PDB entry 5CPU | X-ray diffraction, 1.64 A resolution | chains A and B of the 5 polymer chains in the assembly

[Chain A (and B)]
Molecule: VP1
From: Murine polyomavirus
Notes: chain B of this document is another copy of the same molecule, construct and numbering; everything in this record applies to it too
UniProt: Q76TX8 (Q76TX8_9POLY); residues 33-316 here correspond to UniProt positions 34-317 (UniProt number = residue number + 1)
Amino-acid sequence (284 residues; numbered 33 to 316; the number before each row is that of its first residue):
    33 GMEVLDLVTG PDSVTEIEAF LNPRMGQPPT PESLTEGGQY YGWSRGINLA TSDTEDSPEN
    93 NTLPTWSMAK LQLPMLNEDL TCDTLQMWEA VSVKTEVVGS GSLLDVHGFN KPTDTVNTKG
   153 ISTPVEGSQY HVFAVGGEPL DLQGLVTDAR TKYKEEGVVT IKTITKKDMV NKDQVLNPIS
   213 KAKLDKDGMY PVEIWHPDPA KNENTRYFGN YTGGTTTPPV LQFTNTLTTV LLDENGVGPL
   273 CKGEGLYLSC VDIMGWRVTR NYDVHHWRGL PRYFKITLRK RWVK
Disordered / not traced: 110-114 (chain B: 110-115)
From the paper describing this entry:
  - mutagenesis - E91Q: increased binding to Neu5Acc

[Interface between chain A and chain B]
Residue-residue contacts (109):
  E50(A) - A232(B)
  F52(A) - L208(B)
  F52(A) - P210(B)  hydrophobic
  F52(A) - P231(B)  hydrophobic
  F52(A) - A232(B)  hydrophobic
  N54(A) - V207(B)
  N54(A) - L208(B)  hydrogen bond (side chain-backbone)
  P55(A) - V207(B)  hydrophobic
  P61(A) - N203(B)  hydrogen bond (backbone-side chain)
  P63(A) - N203(B)
  E64(A) - N203(B)
  E64(A) - K204(B)  salt bridge
  L66(A) - R182(B)
  L66(A) - M201(B)
  L66(A) - N203(B)
  G70(A) - N203(B)  hydrogen bond (backbone-side chain)
  Q71(A) - R182(B)
  Q71(A) - Q206(B)  hydrogen bond (backbone-side chain)
  Y73(A) - N203(B)
  Y73(A) - Q206(B)  hydrogen bond (backbone-side chain)
  Y73(A) - V207(B)  hydrophobic
  G74(A) - V207(B)
  W75(A) - T179(B)
  W75(A) - Q206(B)
  E128(A) - P231(B)
  E128(A) - Y239(B)  hydrogen bond
  V130(A) - L177(B)
  V130(A) - P231(B)  hydrophobic
  G131(A) - H228(B)
  S132(A) - Y243(B)
  G133(A) - Y162(B)
  G133(A) - V224(B)
  G133(A) - E225(B)
  G133(A) - H228(B)
  S134(A) - L177(B)
  S134(A) - T179(B)  hydrogen bond (backbone-side chain)
  S134(A) - E225(B)
  S134(A) - H228(B)
  L135(A) - Y243(B)
  L136(A) - Y162(B)  hydrophobic
  L136(A) - V224(B)  hydrophobic
  L136(A) - E225(B)
  L136(A) - Y243(B)  hydrophobic
  L136(A) - W299(B)
  D137(A) - T179(B)
  D137(A) - E225(B)
  V138(A) - I79(B)  hydrophobic
  V138(A) - L81(B)
  V138(A) - W288(B)  hydrophobic
  V138(A) - W299(B)  hydrophobic
  H139(A) - N80(B)
  H139(A) - L81(B)
  H139(A) - A82(B)  hydrogen bond (backbone-backbone)
  H139(A) - D88(B)  salt bridge
  H139(A) - P90(B)
  H139(A) - L95(B)
  H139(A) - T183(B)
  H139(A) - E225(B)  salt bridge
  G140(A) - A82(B)
  F141(A) - A82(B)
  F141(A) - T83(B)
  F141(A) - S84(B)
  F141(A) - D85(B)
  T145(A) - T247(B)
  T145(A) - H297(B)
  D146(A) - D295(B)
  K151(A) - Y294(B)
  G152(A) - L81(B)
  G152(A) - Y294(B)
  G152(A) - D295(B)
  I153(A) - L81(B)  hydrophobic
  I153(A) - W288(B)  hydrophobic
  I153(A) - H297(B)
  S154(A) - L81(B)
  P156(A) - G246(B)
  P156(A) - T247(B)
  E158(A) - G246(B)
  E158(A) - T247(B)  hydrogen bond (side chain-backbone)
  P250(A) - G245(B)
  P250(A) - T249(B)
  P251(A) - Y243(B)
  P251(A) - T244(B)
  P251(A) - G245(B)  hydrogen bond (backbone-backbone)
  V252(A) - Y243(B)
  L253(A) - N242(B)
  L253(A) - Y243(B)  hydrogen bond (backbone-backbone)
  Q254(A) - G241(B)
  Q254(A) - N242(B)
  F255(A) - Y162(B)
  F255(A) - V164(B)  hydrophobic
  F255(A) - P229(B)
  F255(A) - F240(B)
  F255(A) - G241(B)  hydrogen bond (backbone-backbone)
  F255(A) - N242(B)
  T256(A) - Y239(B)  hydrogen bond (side chain-backbone)
  T256(A) - F240(B)
  N257(A) - N234(B)  hydrogen bond (side chain-backbone)
  N257(A) - T237(B)  hydrogen bond (side chain-backbone)
  N257(A) - R238(B)
  N257(A) - Y239(B)  hydrogen bond (side chain-backbone)
  T258(A) - F240(B)
  R300(A) - L177(B)
  R300(A) - V178(B)  hydrogen bond (side chain-backbone)
  R300(A) - Q206(B)  hydrogen bond (side chain-backbone)
  P303(A) - L177(B)  hydrophobic
  P303(A) - L208(B)  hydrophobic
  Y305(A) - P231(B)  hydrogen bond (side chain-backbone)
  Y305(A) - A232(B)  hydrophobic
  K307(A) - E235(B)  salt bridge
Other interface residues (no listed pair), chain A (52 interface residues in all): Y72, N149, T155, R292, L302
Other interface residues (no listed pair), chain B (55 interface residues in all): S160, Q175, A181, Y185, D230, I285

[Overview]
Chain A and chain B form an interface of 52 and 55 residues respectively; the contacts include 19 hydrogen
bonds and 4 salt bridges. Among the polar pairs are E64(A)-K204(B), H139(A)-D88(B) and H139(A)-E225(B). The
paper reports that E91Q of chain A increases binding to Neu5Acc.
Chain A and chain B are both VP1 (Murine polyomavirus); the structure, Crystal structure of murine
polyomavirus PTA strain VP1, was determined by X-ray diffraction, deposited together with 5CPW, 5CPX, 5CPY,
5CPZ and 5CQ0.
